PDB entry 6ZE0 | X-ray diffraction, 1.99 A resolution | chains A and B

== Chain A (and B) ==
Molecule: alcohol dehydrogenase
From: Comamonas sp. 26
Notes: chain B of this document is another copy of the same molecule, construct and numbering; everything in this record applies to it too
Reference sequence: A0A2G6ZQ46 (A0A2G6ZQ46_9BURK); numbering as in UniProt (aligned over 1-262)
Chain sequence (270 residues; numbered 1 to 270; the number before each row is that of its first residue):
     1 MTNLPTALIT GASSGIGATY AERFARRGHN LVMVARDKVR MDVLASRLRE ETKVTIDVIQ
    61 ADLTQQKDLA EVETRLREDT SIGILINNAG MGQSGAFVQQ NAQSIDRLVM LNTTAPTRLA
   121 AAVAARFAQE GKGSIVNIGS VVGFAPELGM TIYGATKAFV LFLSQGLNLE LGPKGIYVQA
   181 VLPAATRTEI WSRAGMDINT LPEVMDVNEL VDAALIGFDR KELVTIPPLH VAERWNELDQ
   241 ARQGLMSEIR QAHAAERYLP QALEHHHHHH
Not modelled in the structure: 1, 189-198, 261-270 (chain B: 1, 189-197, 261-270)
Differences from the reference sequence: conflict V39 (Ala in A0A2G6ZQ46), K67 (Glu in A0A2G6ZQ46), V204 (Leu in A0A2G6ZQ46), V231 (Ile in A0A2G6ZQ46), L259 (Gln in A0A2G6ZQ46); expression tag (263-270)
Reported in the primary citation:
  - catalytic residues: S140, Y153 (proposed by the authors, not directly observed)
  - specificity-determining residues: G92, L148 (proposed by the authors, not directly observed)

== Interface between chain A and chain B ==
Contacting residue pairs - 171 pairs, chain A then chain B:
  Q66(A) - D106(B)
  E73(A) - A102(B)
  A96(A) - E170(B)
  F97(A) - T117(B)
  F97(A) - A120(B)
  F97(A) - A121(B)  hydrophobic
  F97(A) - L167(B)  hydrophobic
  F97(A) - E170(B)  hydrogen bond (backbone-side chain)
  V98(A) - L171(B)  hydrophobic
  A102(A) - E73(B)
  A102(A) - R118(B)
  I105(A) - T117(B)
  I105(A) - R118(B)
  I105(A) - A121(B)  hydrophobic
  D106(A) - Q66(B)  hydrogen bond
  D106(A) - T114(B)
  D106(A) - R118(B)  salt bridge
  V109(A) - V109(B)  hydrophobic
  V109(A) - T113(B)
  V109(A) - T114(B)
  T113(A) - V109(B)
  T114(A) - D106(B)
  T114(A) - V109(B)
  T117(A) - F97(B)
  T117(A) - I105(B)
  T117(A) - I152(B)
  R118(A) - A102(B)
  R118(A) - I105(B)
  R118(A) - D106(B)  salt bridge
  A120(A) - F97(B)
  A121(A) - F97(B)  hydrophobic
  A121(A) - I105(B)  hydrophobic
  V141(A) - M246(B)  hydrophobic
  V141(A) - I249(B)  hydrophobic
  V142(A) - F162(B)
  G143(A) - F162(B)
  F144(A) - R242(B)  hydrogen bond (backbone-side chain)
  F144(A) - L245(B)  hydrophobic
  F144(A) - M246(B)  hydrophobic
  A145(A) - F162(B)
  A145(A) - M246(B)  hydrophobic
  P146(A) - F162(B)
  P146(A) - Q165(B)
  P146(A) - G166(B)
  P146(A) - L169(B)
  P146(A) - R242(B)
  E147(A) - L169(B)
  E147(A) - R242(B)  salt bridge
  E147(A) - Q243(B)  hydrogen bond
  G149(A) - E170(B)
  T151(A) - F162(B)
  T151(A) - L163(B)
  T151(A) - G166(B)  hydrogen bond (side chain-backbone)
  T151(A) - E170(B)  hydrogen bond
  I152(A) - T117(B)
  G154(A) - F162(B)
  A155(A) - F159(B)
  A155(A) - F162(B)
  T156(A) - F159(B)
  F159(A) - A155(B)
  F159(A) - T156(B)
  F162(A) - V142(B)
  F162(A) - G143(B)
  F162(A) - A145(B)
  F162(A) - P146(B)
  F162(A) - T151(B)
  F162(A) - G154(B)
  F162(A) - A155(B)
  L163(A) - T151(B)
  Q165(A) - P146(B)
  G166(A) - P146(B)
  G166(A) - T151(B)  hydrogen bond (backbone-side chain)
  L167(A) - F97(B)  hydrophobic
  L167(A) - T151(B)
  L169(A) - P146(B)
  L169(A) - E147(B)
  E170(A) - A96(B)
  E170(A) - F97(B)  hydrogen bond (side chain-backbone)
  E170(A) - T151(B)  hydrogen bond
  A184(A) - Q251(B)
  A185(A) - Q251(B)  hydrogen bond (backbone-side chain)
  V204(A) - Q251(B)
  V204(A) - A252(B)
  M205(A) - Q251(B)  hydrogen bond (backbone-backbone)
  M205(A) - A252(B)
  M205(A) - H253(B)
  M205(A) - A254(B)
  E209(A) - H253(B)  salt bridge
  E209(A) - A254(B)  hydrogen bond (side chain-backbone)
  A213(A) - A254(B)  hydrophobic
  A213(A) - Y258(B)
  I216(A) - Y258(B)
  R220(A) - R257(B)  hydrogen bond (side chain-backbone)
  E222(A) - Y258(B)  hydrogen bond
  T225(A) - Y258(B)
  I226(A) - R257(B)  hydrogen bond (backbone-side chain)
  I226(A) - Y258(B)
  P227(A) - A254(B)
  P227(A) - A255(B)  hydrogen bond (backbone-backbone)
  P227(A) - Y258(B)  hydrophobic
  P228(A) - E248(B)
  P228(A) - I249(B)
  P228(A) - R250(B)  hydrogen bond (backbone-backbone)
  L229(A) - L245(B)
  L229(A) - E248(B)
  L229(A) - I249(B)  hydrophobic
  L229(A) - A255(B)
  L229(A) - R257(B)  hydrogen bond (backbone-side chain)
  H230(A) - E248(B)  hydrogen bond (backbone-backbone)
  H230(A) - R250(B)  hydrogen bond
  H230(A) - R257(B)
  V231(A) - E248(B)
  A232(A) - R257(B)
  R234(A) - G244(B)
  R234(A) - L245(B)
  R234(A) - E248(B)
  W235(A) - L245(B)  hydrophobic
  L238(A) - L238(B)  hydrophobic
  L238(A) - R242(B)
  L238(A) - L245(B)  hydrophobic
  A241(A) - L238(B)  hydrophobic
  R242(A) - F144(B)  hydrogen bond (side chain-backbone)
  R242(A) - P146(B)
  R242(A) - E147(B)  salt bridge
  R242(A) - L238(B)
  Q243(A) - E147(B)  hydrogen bond
  G244(A) - R234(B)
  L245(A) - F144(B)  hydrophobic
  L245(A) - L229(B)
  L245(A) - R234(B)
  L245(A) - W235(B)  hydrophobic
  L245(A) - L238(B)  hydrophobic
  M246(A) - V141(B)  hydrophobic
  M246(A) - F144(B)  hydrophobic
  M246(A) - A145(B)  hydrophobic
  E248(A) - P228(B)
  E248(A) - L229(B)
  E248(A) - H230(B)  hydrogen bond (backbone-backbone)
  E248(A) - V231(B)
  E248(A) - R234(B)  salt bridge
  I249(A) - V141(B)  hydrophobic
  I249(A) - P228(B)
  I249(A) - L229(B)  hydrophobic
  R250(A) - P228(B)  hydrogen bond (backbone-backbone)
  R250(A) - H230(B)  hydrogen bond
  Q251(A) - A184(B)
  Q251(A) - A185(B)  hydrogen bond (side chain-backbone)
  Q251(A) - E203(B)
  Q251(A) - V204(B)
  Q251(A) - M205(B)  hydrogen bond (backbone-backbone)
  A252(A) - V204(B)
  A252(A) - M205(B)
  H253(A) - M205(B)
  H253(A) - E209(B)  salt bridge
  A254(A) - M205(B)
  A254(A) - E209(B)  hydrogen bond (backbone-side chain)
  A254(A) - A213(B)  hydrophobic
  A254(A) - P227(B)
  A255(A) - P227(B)  hydrogen bond (backbone-backbone)
  A255(A) - L229(B)
  R257(A) - R220(B)  hydrogen bond (backbone-side chain)
  R257(A) - I226(B)  hydrogen bond (side chain-backbone)
  R257(A) - L229(B)  hydrogen bond (side chain-backbone)
  R257(A) - H230(B)
  R257(A) - A232(B)
  Y258(A) - A213(B)
  Y258(A) - I216(B)
  Y258(A) - E222(B)  hydrogen bond
  Y258(A) - T225(B)
  Y258(A) - I226(B)
  Y258(A) - P227(B)  hydrophobic
Interface residues without a listed pair, chain A (79 interface residues in all): A124, A125, M150, A158, L171, G217, E237
Interface residues without a listed pair, chain B (82 interface residues in all): V98, A124, G149, M150, A158, K174, P202, G217, E237, A241, L259

== Overview ==
79 residues of chain A and 82 residues of chain B are in contact, with 33 hydrogen bonds and 7 salt bridges.
Polar contacts include D106(A)-R118(B), E147(A)-R242(B) and E209(A)-H253(B). The paper reports catalytic
residues S140(A) and Y153(A); specificity determinants G92(A) and L148(A).
Both chains are alcohol dehydrogenase (Comamonas sp. 26). Entry 6ZE0 (Orthorhombic crystal structure of the
bulky-bulky ketone specific alcohol dehydrogenase from Comamonas testosteroni) was determined by X-ray
diffraction together with 6ZDZ from the same study.
